PDB entry 8IXU | X-ray diffraction, 1.30 A resolution | chain A

# Chain A
Name: Transcobalamin-2
Organism: Rattus norvegicus
Reference sequence: Q9R0D6 (TCO2_RAT); numbering as in UniProt (aligned over 19-427)
Sequence (427 residues; each row starts with the number of its first residue):
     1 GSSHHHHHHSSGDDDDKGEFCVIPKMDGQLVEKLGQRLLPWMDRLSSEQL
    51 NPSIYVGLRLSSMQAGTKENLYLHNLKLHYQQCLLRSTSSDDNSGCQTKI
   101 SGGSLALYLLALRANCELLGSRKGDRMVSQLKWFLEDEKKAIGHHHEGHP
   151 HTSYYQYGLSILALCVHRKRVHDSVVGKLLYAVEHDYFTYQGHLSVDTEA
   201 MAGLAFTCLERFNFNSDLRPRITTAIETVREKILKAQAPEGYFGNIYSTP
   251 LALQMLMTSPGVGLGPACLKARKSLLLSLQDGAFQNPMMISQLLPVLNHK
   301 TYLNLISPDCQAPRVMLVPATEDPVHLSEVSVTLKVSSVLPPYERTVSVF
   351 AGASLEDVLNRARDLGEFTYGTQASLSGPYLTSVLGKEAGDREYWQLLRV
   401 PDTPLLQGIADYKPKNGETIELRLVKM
Unresolved in the structure: 1-17, 85-94
Sequence notes: expression tag (1-18)
Disulfide bonds: Cys-21/Cys-268, Cys-83/Cys-96, Cys-116/Cys-310, Cys-165/Cys-208
Bound ions: cobalamin Co near His-193 (its only coordinating residue here); Na+: Arg-363, Gly-366
Ligand contacts: cobalamin (B12): Ser-101, Gly-103, Ser-104, Leu-107, Thr-152, Ser-153, Tyr-155, Gln-156, Leu-159, Gln-191, Gly-192, His-193, Asp-197, Thr-198, Asn-245, Tyr-247, Ser-248, Leu-251, Asn-286, Met-289, Gln-292, Ser-375, Leu-376, Ser-377, Gly-378, Pro-379, Tyr-380, Leu-381, Tyr-394, Trp-395, Gln-396, Leu-397, Pro-404, Leu-405, Leu-406, Gln-407, Gly-408, Met-427
Curated features (UniProtKB/Swiss-Prot):
  - binding site (cob(II)alamin): Thr-152 to Gln-156, His-193 to Asp-197, Asn-245, Ser-248, Gln-292, Trp-395 to Leu-397
What the authors report for this chain:
  - conformationally variable residues (loop rearrangement): His-193, Arg-345, Arg-361, Arg-363

# Summary
Bound to chain A: cobalamin. Arg-363 and Gly-366 form the Na+ site. Curated annotation (UniProt) lists 16
cob(II)alamin-binding residues. From the paper: conformational variability at His-193, Arg-345 and Arg-361
among others.
Chain A is Transcobalamin-2 (Rattus norvegicus); the structure, Rat Transcobalamin in Complex with Cobalamin,
was determined by X-ray diffraction (same publication as 8IXT).
